Entry 4CWM (X-ray diffraction, 2.09 A resolution); this record covers chain A.

Chain A:
Name: Endonuclease 2
From: Arabidopsis thaliana
Notes: EC 3.1.30.1
UniProtKB: Q9C9G4 (ENDO2_ARATH); residues 1-263 here correspond to UniProt positions 28-290 (UniProt number = residue number + 27)
Chain sequence (269 residues; each row starts with the number of its first residue):
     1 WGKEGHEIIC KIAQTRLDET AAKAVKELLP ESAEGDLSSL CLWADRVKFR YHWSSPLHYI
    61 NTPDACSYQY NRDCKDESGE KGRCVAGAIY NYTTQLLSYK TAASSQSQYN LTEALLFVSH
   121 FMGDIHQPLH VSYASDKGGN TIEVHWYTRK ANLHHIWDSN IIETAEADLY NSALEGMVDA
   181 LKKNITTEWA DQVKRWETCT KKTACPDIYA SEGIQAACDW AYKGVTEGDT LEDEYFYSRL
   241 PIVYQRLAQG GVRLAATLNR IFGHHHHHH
Unresolved in the structure: 101-106, 202, 265-269
Differences from the reference sequence: expression tag (264-269)
Curated features (UniProtKB/Swiss-Prot):
  - binding site (substrate): Trp1 to His6, Asp45 to Phe49, His58 to Asn61, Ser67 to Arg72, Asn91, Tyr109
  - binding site (a divalent metal cation): Trp1, His6, Asp45, His58, His120, Asp124, His130, His154, Asp158
  - site (Important for catalytic activity): Asp45, Lys48
  - glycosylation (N-linked (GlcNAc...) asparagine): Asn91, Asn110, Asn184
Disulfide bonds: Cys10-Cys41, Cys66-Cys218, Cys74-Cys84, Cys199-Cys205
Covalently attached groups: glycan linked to Asn91; N-acetylglucosamine (NAG) linked to Asn110, Asn184
Bound ions: Zn2+ site 1: Trp1, His6, Asp124; Zn2+ site 2: Asp45, His58, His120, Asp124; Zn2+ site 3: His130, His154, Asp158
What the authors report for this chain:
  - catalytic residues: Asp45, Lys48 (proposed by the authors, not directly observed)

In short:
Covalently linked N-acetylglucosamine: at Asn110 and Asn184. Trp1, His6 and Asp124 form the Zn2+ site 1. The
Zn2+ site 2 is built by Asp45, His58, His120 and Asp124. From UniProt: 23 substrate-binding residues and 9
divalent metal cation-binding residues. The paper reports catalytic residues Asp45 and Lys48.
Chain A is Endonuclease 2 (Arabidopsis thaliana); the structure, High-glycosylation crystal structure of the
bifunctional endonuclease (AtBFN2) from Arabidopsis thaliana, was determined by X-ray diffraction (same
publication as 4CXO, 4CXP and 4CXV).
